Entry 1G5P (X-ray diffraction, 2.20 A resolution); this record covers chains A and B.

# Chain A (and B)
Name: Nitrogenase iron protein
Source organism: Azotobacter vinelandii
Notes: EC 1.18.6.1; chain B of this document is another copy of the same molecule, construct and numbering; everything in this record applies to it too
UniProt: P00459 (NIFH1_AZOVI); residues 1-289 here = UniProt positions 1-289
Sequence (289 residues; each row starts with the number of its first residue):
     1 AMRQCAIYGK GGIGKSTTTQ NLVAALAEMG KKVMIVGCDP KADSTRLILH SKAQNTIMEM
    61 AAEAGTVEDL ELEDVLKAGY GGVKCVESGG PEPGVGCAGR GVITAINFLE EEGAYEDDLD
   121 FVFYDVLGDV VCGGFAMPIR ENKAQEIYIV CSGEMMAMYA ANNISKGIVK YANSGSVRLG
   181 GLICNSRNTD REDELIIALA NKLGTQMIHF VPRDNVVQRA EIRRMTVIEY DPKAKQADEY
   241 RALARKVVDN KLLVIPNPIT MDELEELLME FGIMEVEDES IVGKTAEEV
Disordered / not traced: 287-289 (chain B: fully traced)
Ion coordination: 4Fe-4S cluster Fe: Cys-97, Cys-132 (shared with Cys-97(B), Cys-132(B) of chain B)
Ligand contacts: 4Fe-4S cluster (SF4): Gly-96, Cys-97, Ala-98, Val-130, Cys-132, Gly-133, Phe-135

# Interface between chain A and chain B
Pairs across the interface (53; chain A residue first):
  Lys-41(A) / Met-156(B)  hydrogen bond
  Lys-41(A) / Tyr-159(B)
  His-50(A) / Gly-283(B)
  Glu-92(A) / Lys-166(B)  salt bridge
  Glu-92(A) / Lys-170(B)
  Pro-93(A) / Val-131(B)
  Pro-93(A) / Asn-163(B)
  Gly-94(A) / Val-131(B)  hydrogen bond (backbone-backbone)
  Gly-94(A) / Cys-132(B)
  Gly-94(A) / Gly-133(B)
  Gly-94(A) / Ala-136(B)
  Val-95(A) / Lys-170(B)
  Gly-96(A) / Cys-132(B)
  Gly-96(A) / Gly-133(B)  hydrogen bond (backbone-backbone)
  Ala-98(A) / Cys-132(B)
  Val-130(A) / Val-130(B)  hydrophobic
  Val-131(A) / Pro-93(B)
  Val-131(A) / Gly-94(B)  hydrogen bond (backbone-backbone)
  Cys-132(A) / Gly-96(B)
  Cys-132(A) / Ala-98(B)  hydrophobic
  Tyr-159(A) / Lys-41(B)
  Asn-163(A) / Pro-93(B)
  Lys-166(A) / Glu-92(B)  salt bridge
  Lys-170(A) / Gly-94(B)  hydrogen bond (side chain-backbone)
  Lys-170(A) / Val-95(B)
  Tyr-171(A) / Gly-94(B)
  Arg-223(A) / Ile-281(B)
  Arg-223(A) / Val-282(B)
  Arg-223(A) / Gly-283(B)  hydrogen bond (backbone-backbone)
  Arg-223(A) / Lys-284(B)  hydrogen bond (side chain-backbone)
  Arg-223(A) / Thr-285(B)
  Arg-223(A) / Val-289(B)  hydrogen bond (side chain-backbone)
  Arg-224(A) / Glu-277(B)  salt bridge
  Arg-224(A) / Glu-279(B)  salt bridge
  Arg-224(A) / Val-282(B)
  Met-225(A) / Gly-283(B)
  Met-225(A) / Lys-284(B)
  Glu-229(A) / Thr-285(B)
  Tyr-230(A) / Lys-284(B)
  Tyr-230(A) / Thr-285(B)
  Tyr-230(A) / Ala-286(B)  hydrogen bond (backbone-backbone)
  Lys-233(A) / Glu-287(B)  salt bridge
  Glu-277(A) / Lys-52(B)  salt bridge
  Glu-277(A) / Arg-224(B)  salt bridge
  Ile-281(A) / Arg-223(B)  hydrogen bond (backbone-side chain)
  Val-282(A) / Arg-223(B)
  Gly-283(A) / His-50(B)  hydrogen bond (backbone-side chain)
  Gly-283(A) / Arg-223(B)  hydrogen bond (backbone-backbone)
  Gly-283(A) / Met-225(B)
  Thr-285(A) / Arg-223(B)
  Thr-285(A) / Met-225(B)  hydrogen bond
  Thr-285(A) / Tyr-230(B)
  Ala-286(A) / Tyr-230(B)
Interface residues without a listed pair, chain A (36 interface residues in all): Cys-97, Asp-129, Phe-135, Gly-167, Ile-222, Asp-231, Glu-279, Lys-284
Interface residues without a listed pair, chain B (42 interface residues in all): Pro-40, Asp-129, Phe-135, Gly-167, Tyr-171, Ala-220, Ile-222, Glu-229, Glu-275

# Overview
36 residues of chain A and 42 residues of chain B are in contact; the contacts include 13 hydrogen bonds and 7
salt bridges. Polar pairs include Glu-92(A)/Lys-166(B), Arg-224(A)/Glu-277(B) and Arg-224(A)/Glu-279(B). Chain
A binds 4Fe-4S cluster. Cys-97(A) and Cys-132(A) coordinate a 4Fe-4S cluster Fe ion.
Chain A and chain B are both Nitrogenase iron protein (Azotobacter vinelandii); the structure, Nitrogenase
iron protein from azotobacter vinelandii, was determined by X-ray diffraction, deposited together with 1G1M.
